Entry 8RTX (X-ray diffraction, 2.70 A resolution); this record covers chains A and B.

[Chain A]
Protein: Anti-IC Fab fragment B12 light chain
Organism: Mus musculus
Notes: antibody fragment or engineered binder
Amino-acid sequence (214 residues; numbered 1 to 214; the number before each row is that of its first residue):
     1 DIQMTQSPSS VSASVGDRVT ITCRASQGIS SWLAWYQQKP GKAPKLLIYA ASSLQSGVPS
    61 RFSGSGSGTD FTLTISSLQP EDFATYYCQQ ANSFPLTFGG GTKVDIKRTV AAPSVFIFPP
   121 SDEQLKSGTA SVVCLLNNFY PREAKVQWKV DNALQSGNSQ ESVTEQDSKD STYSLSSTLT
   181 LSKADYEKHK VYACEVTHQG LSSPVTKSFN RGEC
Cystine bridges: Cys23-Cys88, Cys134-Cys194

[Chain B]
Protein: Anti-IC Fab fragment B12 heavy chain
Organism: Mus musculus
Notes: antibody fragment or engineered binder
Amino-acid sequence (227 residues; each row starts with the number of its first residue):
     1 QVQLVQSGGG LVQPGGSLRL SCAASGFTFS SYAMSWVRQA PGKGLEWVSA ISGSGGSTYY
    61 ADSVKGRFTI SRDNSKNTLY LQMNSLRAED TAVYYCARDS GSGRFDPWGQ GTLVTVSSAS
   121 TKGPSVFPLA PSSKSTSGGT AALGCLVKDY FPEPVTVSWN SGALTSSVHT FPAVLQSSGL
   181 YSLSSVVTVP SSSLGTQTYI CNVNHKPSNT KVDKKAEPKS CHHHHHH
Unresolved in the structure: 222-227
Cystine bridges: Cys22-Cys96, Cys145-Cys201

[Interface between chain A and chain B]
Disulfides between the chains: Cys214(A)-Cys221(B)
Contacting residue pairs (71):
  Asp1(A) - Asp62(B)
  Tyr36(A) - Gly103(B)
  Tyr36(A) - Arg104(B)
  Tyr36(A) - Phe105(B)  hydrogen bond (side chain-backbone)
  Tyr36(A) - Trp108(B)
  Gln38(A) - Gln39(B)  hydrogen bond
  Gln38(A) - Tyr95(B)  hydrogen bond
  Lys42(A) - Tyr95(B)
  Ala43(A) - Tyr95(B)  hydrophobic
  Ala43(A) - Trp108(B)  hydrophobic
  Ala43(A) - Gly109(B)
  Pro44(A) - Leu45(B)  hydrophobic
  Pro44(A) - Trp108(B)
  Leu46(A) - Arg104(B)
  Leu46(A) - Phe105(B)
  Leu46(A) - Asp106(B)
  Tyr49(A) - Arg104(B)  hydrogen bond
  Gln55(A) - Arg104(B)
  Gln55(A) - Asp106(B)
  Tyr87(A) - Gln39(B)  hydrogen bond
  Tyr87(A) - Lys43(B)
  Tyr87(A) - Gly44(B)
  Tyr87(A) - Leu45(B)
  Gln89(A) - Gly103(B)
  Gln89(A) - Phe105(B)
  Ala91(A) - Ser102(B)
  Ala91(A) - Gly103(B)
  Phe94(A) - Trp47(B)  hydrophobic
  Phe94(A) - Tyr59(B)  hydrophobic
  Pro95(A) - Trp47(B)  hydrophobic
  Leu96(A) - Trp47(B)
  Leu96(A) - Phe105(B)  hydrophobic
  Phe98(A) - Val37(B)  hydrophobic
  Phe98(A) - Leu45(B)
  Phe98(A) - Trp47(B)
  Phe116(A) - Thr140(B)
  Phe116(A) - Ala142(B)  hydrophobic
  Phe118(A) - Leu129(B)
  Phe118(A) - Ala130(B)
  Phe118(A) - Ala142(B)
  Phe118(A) - Leu143(B)  hydrophobic
  Ser121(A) - Phe127(B)
  Ser121(A) - Pro128(B)
  Glu123(A) - Lys214(B)  salt bridge
  Gln124(A) - Phe127(B)
  Gln124(A) - Lys148(B)
  Thr129(A) - Lys148(B)
  Ser131(A) - Leu146(B)
  Ser131(A) - Lys148(B)
  Val133(A) - Leu129(B)  hydrophobic
  Leu135(A) - Ala142(B)  hydrophobic
  Leu135(A) - Val186(B)  hydrophobic
  Asn137(A) - His169(B)
  Asn137(A) - Thr188(B)
  Asn138(A) - His169(B)
  Gln160(A) - Val174(B)
  Gln160(A) - Leu175(B)
  Gln160(A) - Gln176(B)
  Glu161(A) - Val174(B)
  Ser162(A) - Phe171(B)
  Ser162(A) - Pro172(B)  hydrogen bond (side chain-backbone)
  Val163(A) - Pro172(B)
  Thr164(A) - Phe171(B)
  Ser174(A) - His169(B)  hydrogen bond
  Ser174(A) - Phe171(B)
  Leu175(A) - Phe171(B)
  Ser176(A) - Phe171(B)
  Glu213(A) - Ser220(B)
  Glu213(A) - Cys221(B)
  Cys214(A) - Lys219(B)  hydrogen bond (backbone-side chain)
  Cys214(A) - Cys221(B)  disulfide
Interface residues without a listed pair, chain A (39 interface residues in all): Trp32, Thr178
Interface residues without a listed pair, chain B (44 interface residues in all): Glu46, Ala50, Gln110, Val126, Pro131, Ala141, Ser184

[In short]
The interface between chain A and chain B involves 39 residues on one side and 44 on the other, with 1
disulfide bond, 8 hydrogen bonds and 1 salt bridge. Polar pairs include Glu123(A)-Lys214(B),
Tyr36(A)-Phe105(B) and Gln38(A)-Gln39(B).
Here chain A is Anti-IC Fab fragment B12 light chain and chain B is Anti-IC Fab fragment B12 heavy chain, both
from Mus musculus. Entry 8RTX (Crystal Structure of an Anti-idiotype Fab Fragment) was determined by X-ray
diffraction, deposited together with 8RTW.
